3JB9 - chains N and R of the 43 polymer chains in the assembly; structure by electron microscopy, 3.60 A resolution.

# Chain N
Molecule: U6 snRNA
From: Schizosaccharomyces pombe
Sequence (99 nucleotides; numbered 1 to 99; the number before each row is that of its first residue):
     1 GAUCUUCGGA UCACUUUGGU CAAAUUGAAA CGAUACAGAG AAGAUUAGCA UGGCCCCUGC
    61 ACAAGGAUGA CACUGCGACA UUGAGAGAAA ACCCAUUUU
Disordered / not traced: 91-99
Metal / ion sites: Mg2+ site 1: G66, U68; Mg2+ site 2 near U68 (its only coordinating residue here); Mg2+ site 3 near G69 (its only coordinating residue here)

# Chain R
Protein: Pre-mRNA-splicing factor cwf4
From: Schizosaccharomyces pombe 972h-
Reference sequence: P87312 (CLF1_SCHPO); residues 41-290 carry their UniProt numbers (250 of 674 residues fall inside the UniProt entry; the rest is not from it)
Chain sequence (674 residues; row label = number of the first residue in the row; X marks 424 residues of unknown identity (built as UNK)):
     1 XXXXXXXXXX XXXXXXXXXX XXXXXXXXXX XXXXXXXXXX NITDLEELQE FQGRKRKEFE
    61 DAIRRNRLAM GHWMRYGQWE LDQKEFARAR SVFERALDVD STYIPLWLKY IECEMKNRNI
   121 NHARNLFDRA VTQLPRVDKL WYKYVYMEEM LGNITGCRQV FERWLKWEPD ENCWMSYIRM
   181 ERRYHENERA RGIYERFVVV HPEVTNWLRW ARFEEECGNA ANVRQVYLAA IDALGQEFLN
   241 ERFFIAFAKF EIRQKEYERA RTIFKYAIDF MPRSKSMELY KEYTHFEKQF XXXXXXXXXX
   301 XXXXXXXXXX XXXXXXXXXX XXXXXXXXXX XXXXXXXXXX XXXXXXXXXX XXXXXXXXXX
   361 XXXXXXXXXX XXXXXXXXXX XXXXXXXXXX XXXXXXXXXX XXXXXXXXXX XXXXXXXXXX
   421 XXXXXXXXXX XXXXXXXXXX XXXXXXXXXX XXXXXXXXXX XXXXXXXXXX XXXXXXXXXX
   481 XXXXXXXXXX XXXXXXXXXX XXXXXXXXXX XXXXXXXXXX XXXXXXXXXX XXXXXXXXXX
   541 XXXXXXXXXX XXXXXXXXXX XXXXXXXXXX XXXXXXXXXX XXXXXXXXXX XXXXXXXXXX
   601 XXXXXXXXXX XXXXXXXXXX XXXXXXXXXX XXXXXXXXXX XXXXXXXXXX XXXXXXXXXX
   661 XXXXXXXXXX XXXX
Disordered / not traced: 1-12, 29-40, 291-294, 334-339, 356, 376, 378, 392, 408, 411, 426, 445-449, 466, 481-484, 501, 518, 532, 534, 537, 555-558, 577-579, 599, 623-624, 642-674

# Chain N / chain R interface
Contacting residue pairs - 13 pairs, chain N then chain R:
  C54(N) with Arg-64(R), hydrogen bond to the sugar
  C71(N) with Arg-65(R), sugar contact
  A72(N) with Arg-65(R), hydrogen bond to the sugar
  C73(N) with Arg-65(R), phosphate contact; His-72(R), hydrogen bond to the sugar
  U74(N) with Asn-66(R), hydrogen bond to the phosphate; His-72(R), salt bridge to the phosphate
  G75(N) with Arg-75(R), hydrogen bond to the base
  C76(N) with Met-74(R), sugar contact
  A78(N) with Ile-104(R), base contact; Pro-105(R), phosphate contact; Leu-108(R), sugar contact; Lys-139(R), phosphate contact
Other interface residues (no listed pair), chain N (11 interface residues in all): C55, G77, C79

# In short
Chain N and chain R form an interface of 11 and 10 residues respectively, with 5 hydrogen bonds and 1 salt
bridge. Polar contacts include G75(N)/Arg-75(R), C54(N)/Arg-64(R) and A72(N)/Arg-65(R). G66(N) and U68(N) form
the Mg2+ site 1.
Chain N is U6 snRNA (Schizosaccharomyces pombe) and chain R is Pre-mRNA-splicing factor cwf4
(Schizosaccharomyces pombe 972h-); the structure, Cryo-EM structure of the yeast spliceosome at 3.6 angstrom
resolution, was determined by electron microscopy.
